PDB entry 1W04 | X-ray diffraction, 1.28 A resolution | chain A

== Chain A ==
Name: Isopenicillin N synthetase
Organism: Emericella nidulans (strain FGSC A4 / ATCC 38163 / CBS 112.46 / NRRL 194 / M139)
Notes: EC 1.21.3.1
UniProt: P05326 (IPNS_EMENI); residues 1-331 here = UniProt positions 1-331
Amino-acid sequence (331 residues; numbered 1 to 331; the number before each row is that of its first residue):
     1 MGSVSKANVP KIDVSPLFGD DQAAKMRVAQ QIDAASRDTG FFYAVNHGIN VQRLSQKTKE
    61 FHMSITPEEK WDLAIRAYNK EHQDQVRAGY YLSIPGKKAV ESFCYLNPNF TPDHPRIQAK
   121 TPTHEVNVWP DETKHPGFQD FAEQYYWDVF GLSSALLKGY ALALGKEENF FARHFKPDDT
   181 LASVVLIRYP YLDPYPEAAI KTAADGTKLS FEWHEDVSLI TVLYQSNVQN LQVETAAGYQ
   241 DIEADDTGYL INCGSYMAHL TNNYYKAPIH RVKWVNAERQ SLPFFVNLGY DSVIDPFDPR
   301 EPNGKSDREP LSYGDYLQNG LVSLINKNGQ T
Disordered / not traced: 1-2
Bound ions: Fe2+: His-214, Asp-216, His-270 (together with HCG, hydroxyamine)
Ligand contacts:
  - hydroxyamine: Phe-211, His-214, Asp-216, Leu-231, His-270, Val-272
  - HCG (delta-(L-alpha-aminoadipoyl)-L-cysteinyl-glycine): Arg-87, Tyr-91, Cys-104, Ser-183, Val-185, Ile-187, Tyr-189, Phe-211, His-214, Asp-216, Gln-225, Val-272, Ser-281, Pro-283, Phe-285, Leu-321, Leu-324, Thr-331
UniProt features mapped onto this chain:
  - binding site (isopenicillin N): Arg-87, Tyr-91, Ser-183, Tyr-189, Ser-281
  - binding site (N-[(5S)-5-amino-5-carboxypentanoyl]-L-cysteinyl-D-valine): Arg-87, Tyr-91, Ser-183, Tyr-189, His-214, Asp-216, Ser-281
  - binding site (Fe(2+)): His-214, Asp-216, His-270
  - binding site (2-oxoglutarate): Arg-279
  - site: Phe-211 (Transition state stabilizer)

== In short ==
Chain A binds compound HCG and hydroxyamine. The Fe2+ site is built by His-214, Asp-216 and His-270. From
UniProt: 5 isopenicillin N-binding residues, 7
N-[(5S)-5-amino-5-carboxypentanoyl]-L-cysteinyl-D-valine-binding residues, 3 Fe2+-binding residues and residue
binding 2-oxoglutarate Arg-279.
Chain A is Isopenicillin N synthetase (Emericella nidulans (strain FGSC A4 / ATCC 38163 / CBS 112.46 / NRRL
194 / M139)); the structure, Isopenicillin N Synthase Aminoadipoyl-Cysteinyl-Glycine-Fe-NO Complex, was
determined by X-ray diffraction, deposited together with 1W03, 1W05 and 1W06.
